PDB entry 2MFC | solution NMR | chains B and C of the 4 polymer chains in the assembly

== Chain B ==
Molecule: SL1(RsmZ) RNA
Sequence (22 nucleotides; numbered -3 to 19; 1 number in that range is skipped by the numbering (no residue carries it; nothing is unmodelled there); the number before each row is that of its first residue; numbers below 1 keep their minus sign (G-3 is residue -3)):
    -3 GGG
     1 UGUCGACGGAUAGACACCC

== Chain C ==
Molecule: Carbon storage regulator homolog
From: Pseudomonas fluorescens
UniProt: Q5MXB2 (Q5MXB2_PSEFL); numbering as in UniProt (aligned over 1-59)
Chain sequence (70 residues; row label = number of the first residue in the row):
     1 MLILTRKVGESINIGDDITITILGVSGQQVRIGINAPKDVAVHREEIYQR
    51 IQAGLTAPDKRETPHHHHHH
Disordered / not traced: 60-70
Construct notes: expression tag (60-70)
What the authors report for this chain:
  - binding site for SL1(RsmZ) RNA: Gln29, Arg31, Arg44, Glu46, Ile47
  - binding site for SL1(RsmZ) RNA (chain B): Arg6

== How chain B and chain C interact ==
Residue-residue contacts - 29 pairs, chain B then chain C:
  G2(B) - Ser26(C)  phosphate contact
  G2(B) - Gly27(C)  phosphate contact
  U3(B) - Ser26(C)  phosphate contact
  U3(B) - Gly27(C)  phosphate contact
  U3(B) - Gln28(C)  phosphate contact
  U3(B) - Gln29(C)  base contact
  C4(B) - Gln29(C)  base contact
  A6(B) - Arg44(C)  base contact
  C7(B) - His43(C)  base contact
  C7(B) - Arg44(C)  phosphate contact
  C7(B) - Ile47(C)  sugar contact
  C7(B) - Arg50(C)  base contact
  C7(B) - Ile51(C)  base contact
  C7(B) - Leu55(C)  base contact
  C7(B) - Thr56(C)  base contact
  C7(B) - Ala57(C)  base contact
  G8(B) - Val42(C)  base contact
  G8(B) - His43(C)  base contact
  G8(B) - Arg44(C)  base contact
  G8(B) - Ile47(C)  base contact
  G9(B) - Ala36(C)  base contact
  G9(B) - Pro37(C)  base contact
  G9(B) - Lys38(C)  base contact
  G9(B) - Val40(C)  base contact
  G9(B) - Ala41(C)  base contact
  G9(B) - Val42(C)  base contact
  U11(B) - Leu23(C)  base contact
  A12(B) - Arg31(C)  base contact
  G13(B) - Arg31(C)  base contact
Interface residues without a listed pair, chain B (11 interface residues in all): G5
Interface residues without a listed pair, chain C (21 interface residues in all): Glu46
The authors on this interface:
  - residue pairs: Gln29(C)-C4(B), Glu46(C)-G5(B)
  - interface residues, chain C: Arg44(C), Ile47(C)

== Overview ==
Chain B and chain C form an interface of 11 and 21 residues respectively. The authors report contacts between
Gln29(C) and C4(B) and Glu46(C) and G5(B). From the paper: a binding site for SL1(RsmZ) RNA at Gln29(C),
Arg31(C) and Arg44(C) among others; a binding site for SL1(RsmZ) RNA (chain B) at Arg6(C).
Chain B is SL1(RsmZ) RNA and chain C is Carbon storage regulator homolog (Pseudomonas fluorescens); the
structure, Csr/Rsm protein-RNA recognition - A molecular affinity ruler: RsmZ(SL1)/RsmE(dimer) 2:1 complex,
was determined by solution NMR (same publication as 2MFE, 2MFF, 2MFG and 2MFH).
